PDB entry 4WA6 | X-ray diffraction, 2.36 A resolution | chains C and E of the 4 polymer chains in the assembly

# Chain C
Molecule: SAGA-associated factor 11
From: Saccharomyces cerevisiae
UniProtKB: A6ZWK1 (SGF11_YEAS7); numbering as in UniProt (aligned over 1-99)
Sequence (99 residues; each row starts with the number of its first residue):
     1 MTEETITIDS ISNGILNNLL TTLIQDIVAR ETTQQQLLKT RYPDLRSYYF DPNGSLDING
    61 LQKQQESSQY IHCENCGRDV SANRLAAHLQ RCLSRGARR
Unresolved in the structure: 1-4, 72-79, 95-99
Ion coordination: Zn2+: His-88, Cys-92
Swiss-Prot annotation at these positions:
  - zinc finger: Ile-71 to Cys-92 (SGF11-type)

# Chain E
Molecule: SAGA-associated factor 73
From: Saccharomyces cerevisiae
UniProtKB: P53165 (SGF73_YEAST); residues 1-96 here = UniProt positions 1-96
Sequence (96 residues; numbered 1 to 96; the number before each row is that of its first residue):
     1 MRSGDAEIKG IKPKVIEEYS LSQGSGPSND SWKSLMSSAK DTPLQYDHMN RESLKKYFDP
    61 NAQLIEDPLD KPIQYRVCEK CGKPLALTAI VDHLEN
Unresolved in the structure: 1, 21-29, 96
Sequence notes: engineered mutation Asp-59 (Asn in P53165)
Ion coordination: Zn2+: Cys-78, Cys-81, His-93
Swiss-Prot annotation at these positions:
  - binding site (Zn(2+)): Cys-78, Cys-81, His-93

# How chain C and chain E interact
Pairs across the interface - 15 pairs, chain C then chain E:
  Thr-5(C) / Glu-7(E)  hydrogen bond
  Ile-6(C) / Glu-7(E)
  Ile-6(C) / Ile-8(E)  hydrogen bond (backbone-backbone)
  Thr-7(C) / Gly-4(E)
  Thr-7(C) / Asp-5(E)
  Thr-7(C) / Ala-6(E)
  Thr-7(C) / Glu-7(E)
  Thr-7(C) / Ile-8(E)
  Ile-8(C) / Ser-3(E)
  Ile-8(C) / Gly-4(E)  hydrogen bond (backbone-backbone)
  Ile-8(C) / Ala-6(E)
  Ile-8(C) / Ile-8(E)
  Asp-9(C) / Gly-4(E)  hydrogen bond (backbone-backbone)
  Asp-9(C) / Asp-5(E)  hydrogen bond (side chain-backbone)
  Gln-34(C) / Pro-72(E)
Other interface residues (no listed pair), chain C (8 interface residues in all): Ile-11, Arg-30
Other interface residues (no listed pair), chain E (8 interface residues in all): Asp-70

# Overview
The chain C/chain E interface involves 8 residues from each chain; the contacts include 5 hydrogen bonds.
Polar pairs include Thr-5(C)/Glu-7(E), Asp-9(C)/Asp-5(E) and Ile-6(C)/Ile-8(E). His-88(C) and Cys-92(C) form
the Zn2+ site. From UniProt: 3 Zn2+-binding residues on chain E.
Here chain C is SAGA-associated factor 11 and chain E is SAGA-associated factor 73, both from Saccharomyces
cerevisiae. Entry 4WA6 (Structure of yeast SAGA DUBm with Sgf73 N59D mutant at 2.36 angstroms resolution) was
determined by X-ray diffraction.
